Entry 5OFY (X-ray diffraction, 2.80 A resolution); this record covers chain A.

[Chain A]
Protein: Serine--pyruvate aminotransferase
Source organism: Homo sapiens
Notes: EC 2.6.1.51, 2.6.1.44; engineered mutation(s): D183N
UniProt: P21549 (SPYA_HUMAN); residues 1-392 here = UniProt positions 1-392
Chain sequence (392 residues; each row starts with the number of its first residue):
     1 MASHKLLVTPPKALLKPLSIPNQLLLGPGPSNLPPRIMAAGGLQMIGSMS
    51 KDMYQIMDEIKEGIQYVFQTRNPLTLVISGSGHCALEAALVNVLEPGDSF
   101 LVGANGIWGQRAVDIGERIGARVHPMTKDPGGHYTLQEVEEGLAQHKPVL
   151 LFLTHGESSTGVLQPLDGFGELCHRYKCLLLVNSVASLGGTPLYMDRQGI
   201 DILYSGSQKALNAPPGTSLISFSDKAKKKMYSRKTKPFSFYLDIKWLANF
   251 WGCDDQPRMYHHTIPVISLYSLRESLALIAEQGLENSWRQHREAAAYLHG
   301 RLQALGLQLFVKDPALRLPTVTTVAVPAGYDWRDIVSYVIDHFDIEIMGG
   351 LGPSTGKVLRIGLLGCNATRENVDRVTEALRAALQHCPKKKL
Disordered / not traced: 1-4, 390-392
Differences from the reference sequence: variant Asn-183 (Asp in P21549)
Covalently attached groups: pyridoxal phosphate (PLP) linked to Lys-209
Ligand contacts:
  - 1,4-diethylene dioxide (DIO): Pro-28, Gly-29, Ser-48, Met-49, Trp-108, Tyr-260, Thr-263, Met-348, Leu-351, Arg-360
  - pyridoxal phosphate (PLP): Ser-81, Gly-82, His-83, Trp-108, Thr-154, Gly-156, Ser-158, Asn-183, Val-185, Ala-186, Gln-208, Tyr-260, His-262, Thr-263
Curated features (UniProtKB/Swiss-Prot):
  - binding site (substrate): Arg-360
  - modified residue: Thr-9 (Phosphothreonine), Lys-209 (N6-(pyridoxal phosphate)lysine), Lys-225 (N6-acetyllysine), Lys-234 (N6-acetyllysine), Lys-312 (N6-acetyllysine)
  - natural variant: Thr-9 (T9N: No loss of alanine--glyoxylate aminotransferase activity), Pro-11 (P11L: In allele minor), Arg-36 (R36C: In HP1), Gly-41 (G41E: In HP1; G41R: In HP1; G41V: In HP1), Gly-47 (G47R: In HP1), Gly-82 (G82E: In HP1; G82R: In HP1), Glu-95 (E95EE: In HP1), Trp-108 (W108R: In HP1), Ala-112 (A112D: In HP1), Gly-116 (G116R: In HP1), Val-139 (deletion: In HP1), Leu-150 (L150P: In HP1), 28 further natural variant entries in UniProt
  - mutagenesis: Lys-209 (K209R: Affects pyridoxal phosphate binding; loss of alanine--glyoxylate aminotransferase activity)
From the paper describing this entry:
  - catalytic residues: Lys-209 (proposed by the authors, not directly observed)
  - disease-associated variants - S187F: increased binding to pyridoxal phosphate (citing earlier work)
  - disease-associated variants - S187F (Kd 12 mM): decreased binding to alanine (citing earlier work)

[Overview]
Ligands of chain A: 1,4-diethylene dioxide. Pyridoxal phosphate is covalently linked to Lys-209. Curated
annotation (UniProt) lists substrate-binding residue Arg-360 and one mutagenesis site. The paper reports the
catalytic residue Lys-209; S187F increases binding to pyridoxal phosphate.
Chain A is Serine--pyruvate aminotransferase (Homo sapiens); the structure, Crystal structure of the D183N
variant of human Alanine:Glyoxylate Aminotransferase major allele (AGT-Ma) at pH 9.0. ..., was determined by
X-ray diffraction together with 5OG0, 5LUC, 5HHY and 5F9S from the same study.
